3LW5 - chains B and G of the 18 polymer chains in the assembly; structure by X-ray diffraction, 3.30 A resolution.

[Chain B]
Protein: Photosystem I P700 chlorophyll a apoprotein A2
Source organism: Pisum sativum
UniProtKB: P05311 (PSAB_PEA); residues 2-734 here = UniProt positions 2-734
Sequence (733 residues; each row starts with the number of its first residue):
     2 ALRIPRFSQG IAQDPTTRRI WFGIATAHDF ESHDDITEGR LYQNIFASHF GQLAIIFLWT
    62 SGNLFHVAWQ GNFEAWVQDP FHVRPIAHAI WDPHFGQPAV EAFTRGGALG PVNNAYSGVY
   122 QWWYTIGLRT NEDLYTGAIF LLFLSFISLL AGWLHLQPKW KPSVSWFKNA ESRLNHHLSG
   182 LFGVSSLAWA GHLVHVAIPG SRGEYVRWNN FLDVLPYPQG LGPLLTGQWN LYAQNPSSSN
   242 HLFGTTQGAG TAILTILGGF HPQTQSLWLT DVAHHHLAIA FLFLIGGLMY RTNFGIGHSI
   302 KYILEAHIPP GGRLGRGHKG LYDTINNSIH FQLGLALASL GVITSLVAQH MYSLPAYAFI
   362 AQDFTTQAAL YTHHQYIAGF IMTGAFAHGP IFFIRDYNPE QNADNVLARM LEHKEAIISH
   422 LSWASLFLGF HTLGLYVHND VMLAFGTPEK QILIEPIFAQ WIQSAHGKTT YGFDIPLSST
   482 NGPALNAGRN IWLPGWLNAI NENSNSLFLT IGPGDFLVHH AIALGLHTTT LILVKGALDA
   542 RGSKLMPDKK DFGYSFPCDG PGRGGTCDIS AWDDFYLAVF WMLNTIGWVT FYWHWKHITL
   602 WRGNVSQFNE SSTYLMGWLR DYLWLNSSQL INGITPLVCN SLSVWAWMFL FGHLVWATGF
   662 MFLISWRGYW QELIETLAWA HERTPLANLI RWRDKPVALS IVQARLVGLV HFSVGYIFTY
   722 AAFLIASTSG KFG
Bound ions: chlorophyll a Mg near D93 (its only coordinating residue here); 4Fe-4S cluster Fe: C559 (shared with 2 residues of chain A)
Ligand contacts:
  - beta-carotene (BCR), molecule 1: I21, I25, I691
  - beta-carotene (BCR), molecule 2: I57, F58, G181, L182, V185, L188
  - beta-carotene (BCR), molecule 3: L65, W123, F141, L142, W190, F212
  - beta-carotene (BCR), molecule 4: L188, A281, F282, L285, L289
  - beta-carotene (BCR), molecule 5: F332, G335, L336, A339, V343, A386, F387, G390, F393, F394, A538
  - beta-carotene (BCR), molecule 6: V645, W648, M649, F652, W671, I675
  - chlorophyll a (CLA), molecule 1: F8, G24, I25, A28, H29, F31, H34, S49, G52, Q53
  - chlorophyll a (CLA), molecule 2: T18, I21, W22, I675, A679, R692, W693, R694, D695, P697, V698, L700
  - chlorophyll a (CLA), molecule 3: W22, F652, L655, V656, T659, M662, F663, L700, V708, V711, H712
  - chlorophyll a (CLA), molecule 4: I25, A26, H29, D30, H331, L334, L338, F381, I382, T384, G385, H389, I392, R396, Y555, W573, F576, L707, V711
  - chlorophyll a (CLA), molecule 5: H29, F31, Y43, I46, S49, H50, Q53, L54, F168, R174, H178, L182, I330, Q333, L334, A337, L338, L341
  - chlorophyll a (CLA), molecule 6: H29, I56, I57, W60, I378, F381, I382
  - chlorophyll a (CLA), molecule 7: F47, F51, I148, L151, A152, L155, H156, W161, K162, S164, W167
  - chlorophyll a (CLA), molecule 8: F47, H50, F51, L54, W123, W167, F168, R174, H177, H178, G181, L182, F183, I344
  - chlorophyll a (CLA), molecule 9: I57, F58, W60, T61, S118, G119, V120, W123, V185, S186, A189, L341, I344, T345, V348, M352, Y358, L371, H374, H375, I378
  - chlorophyll a (CLA), molecule 10: L59, S62, G63, F66, H67, H89, A90, W92
  - chlorophyll a (CLA), molecule 11: W60, N64, V68, A88, H89, N114, N115, A116, Y117, S118, V645, W646, M649, F719
  - chlorophyll a (CLA), molecule 12: W60, N64, Y117, S118, A370, L371, T373, H374, Y377, I378, F381, W646, I718, F719, A722, I726
  - chlorophyll a (CLA), molecule 13: H89, A90, I91, W92, D93, H95, F96, F104, N114, S644, V645, W648
  - chlorophyll a (CLA), molecule 14: W123, I127, F183, S186, S187, W190, L194, V273, H276, H277, I280, I344, L347, V348, H351, A357, Y358
  - chlorophyll a (CLA), molecule 15: L129, T137, F141, L145, S149, S186, A189, W190, H193, H196, V197, F212
  - chlorophyll a (CLA), molecule 16: W167, N170, S173, H177, T293, F295
  - chlorophyll a (CLA), molecule 17: A171, R174, L175, H178, F183, I301, L305, Y323, I326, N327, L336, A337, S340, I344
  - chlorophyll a (CLA), molecule 18: L175, L179, L283, F284, M290, Y291, I301, I304, L305
  - chlorophyll a (CLA), molecule 19: N176, H177, S180, G181, V185, L285, L289, Y291, R292, T293, F295, I297
  - chlorophyll a (CLA), molecule 20: L188, A189, A191, G192, V195, H196, V215, L216, P217, L222, L225, Y233, L278
  - chlorophyll a (CLA), molecule 21: W230, N231, Y233, L255, H275, L278, A279, F282, L283, W493
  - chlorophyll a (CLA), molecule 22: I257, L268, D272, V273, H275, H276, A279, I280, L283, H351, L355, W493, L498
  - chlorophyll a (CLA), molecule 23: I286, G287, L289, M290, I297, G298, H299
  - chlorophyll a (CLA), molecule 24: M290, H299, Y303, I304, H308, P310
  - chlorophyll a (CLA), molecule 25: L305, H308, P310, P311, H319, L322, V407, L408, M411
  - chlorophyll a (CLA), molecule 26: P310, P311, G312, R314, L315
  - chlorophyll a (CLA), molecule 27: R317, V407, R410, M411, H414, H421
  - chlorophyll a (CLA), molecule 28: L336, S340, V343, I344, L347, Q350, H351, Y353, S354, L355, F509
  - chlorophyll a (CLA), molecule 29: V343, S346, Q350, Q376, M383, F387, L527, T530, T531, L534, M583, T586, I587, V590
  - chlorophyll a (CLA), molecule 30: S346, Q350, Y353, Y372, Q376, F459, A460, I463, F509, L510, H520, I523, V590, Y593, W594, K597, H598
  - chlorophyll a (CLA), molecule 31: Y377, T433, Y437, A522, N585, W589, F592, L616, W619, L620, L624, S628, I632, F650, H654, W657, F713, Y717, T720, Y721, F724
  - chlorophyll a (CLA), molecule 32: A417, H421, W424
  - chlorophyll a (CLA), molecule 33: I418, H421, L422, W424, A524, L527, H528, T531
  - chlorophyll a (CLA), molecule 34: S420, S423, W424, L427
  - chlorophyll a (CLA), molecule 35: S423, S426, L427, G430, F431, L434, L525, T529, L532, I533, L578, F581, W582
  - chlorophyll a (CLA), molecule 36: W424, L427, F428, F431, H432
  - chlorophyll a (CLA), molecule 37: W424, F428, L429, P457, I458, F459, A460, D516, F517, H520, H521, A524, H528
  - chlorophyll a (CLA), molecule 38: F431, L434, G435, L436, V438, H439, V442, M443, K451
  - chlorophyll a (CLA), molecule 39: Y437, V438, D441, F581, W582, L584, N585, W589, L616, W657, F713
  - chlorophyll a (CLA), molecule 40: I458, F459, W462
  - chlorophyll a (CLA), molecule 41: W462, I463, A466, H467, L494, L498
  - chlorophyll a (CLA), molecule 42: L486, A488, G489, R490, I492, W493, L494
  - chlorophyll a (CLA), molecule 43: L620, L624, W625
  - chlorophyll a (CLA), molecule 44: W648, L651, F652, H654, L655, W657, A658
  - chlorophyll a (CLA), molecule 45: A658, T659, F661, M662, I665, S666, Y670, W671
  - chlorophyll a (CLA), molecule 46: L678, A681, H682, T685, A688, I691
  - chlorophyll a (CLA), molecule 47: W680, T685, P686
  - phylloquinone (PQN): W22, I25, M662, F663, S666, W667, R668, W671, A699, L700, S701, A705
  - 4Fe-4S cluster (SF4): C559, D560, G561, P562, T567, C568, W667, I702
Curated features (UniProtKB/Swiss-Prot):
  - binding site ([4Fe-4S] cluster): C559, C568
  - binding site (chlorophyll a): H654, M662, Y670
  - binding site (phylloquinone): W671

[Chain G]
Protein: Putative uncharacterized protein
Source organism: Pisum sativum
Sequence (95 residues; each row starts with the number of its first residue):
    60 SALVISLSTG LSLFLGRFVF FNFQRENVAK QVPEQNGLTH FEAGDTRAKE YVSLLKSNDP
   120 VGFNIVDVLA WGSIGHVVAY YILATTSNGY DPAFF
Ligand contacts:
  - chlorophyll a (CLA), molecule 1: F82, Q83, R84, K115, P119
  - chlorophyll a (CLA), molecule 2: Q94, N95, L97

[Chain B / chain G interface]
Residue-residue contacts (33; chain B residue first):
  W167(B) - L97(G)  hydrophobic
  E172(B) - T105(G)
  P224(B) - F153(G)  hydrophobic
  T227(B) - F153(G)
  G228(B) - I64(G)
  Q229(B) - V63(G)
  Q229(B) - F154(G)
  W230(B) - V63(G)
  W230(B) - S67(G)
  N231(B) - A61(G)
  N231(B) - V63(G)
  I286(B) - L70(G)  hydrophobic
  T293(B) - Q94(G)  hydrogen bond (backbone-side chain)
  N294(B) - A88(G)
  N294(B) - K89(G)
  N294(B) - P92(G)
  N294(B) - E93(G)  hydrogen bond (side chain-backbone)
  N294(B) - Q94(G)  hydrogen bond (backbone-side chain)
  F295(B) - A88(G)
  F295(B) - K89(G)
  F295(B) - Q94(G)  hydrogen bond (backbone-side chain)
  I297(B) - F77(G)  hydrophobic
  S300(B) - A107(G)
  S300(B) - K108(G)
  K302(B) - G103(G)
  K302(B) - D104(G)
  K302(B) - T105(G)
  Y303(B) - K108(G)
  Y323(B) - D104(G)  hydrogen bond (side chain-backbone)
  Y323(B) - T105(G)
  D324(B) - A102(G)
  D324(B) - G103(G)  hydrogen bond (backbone-backbone)
  D324(B) - D104(G)
Interface residues without a listed pair, chain B (23 interface residues in all): S166, N170, R292, N327, N328
Interface residues without a listed pair, chain G (24 interface residues in all): F79, V91, T98, R106

[Overview]
23 residues of chain B and 24 residues of chain G are in contact, with 6 hydrogen bonds. Polar pairs include
T293(B)-Q94(G), N294(B)-E93(G) and N294(B)-Q94(G). One chlorophyll a molecule is bound between chain B and
chain G.
Here chain B is Photosystem I P700 chlorophyll a apoprotein A2 and chain G is Putative uncharacterized
protein, both from Pisum sativum. Entry 3LW5 (Improved model of plant photosystem I) was determined by X-ray
diffraction, deposited together with 2WSC, 2WSE and 2WSF.
